Entry 8IZ0 (X-ray diffraction, 2.10 A resolution); this record covers chain A.

# Chain A
Name: Green fluorescent protein
Organism: Aequorea victoria
UniProtKB: P42212 (GFP_AEQVI); aligned to UniProt positions 2-238 over residues 2-238
Amino-acid sequence (243 residues; each row starts with the number of its first residue; note: 2 numbers in that range are skipped by the numbering (no residue carries them; nothing is unmodelled there); numbering starts at 0):
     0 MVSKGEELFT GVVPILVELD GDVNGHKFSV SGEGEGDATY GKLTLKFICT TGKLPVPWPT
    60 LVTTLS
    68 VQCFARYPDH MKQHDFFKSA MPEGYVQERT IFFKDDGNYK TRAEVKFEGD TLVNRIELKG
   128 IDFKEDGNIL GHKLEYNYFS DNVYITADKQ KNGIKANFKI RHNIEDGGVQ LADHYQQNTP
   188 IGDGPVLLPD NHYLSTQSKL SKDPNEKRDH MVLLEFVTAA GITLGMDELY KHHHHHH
Not modelled in the structure: 230-244
Sequence notes: initiating methionine (0); expression tag (1, 239-244); engineered mutation L64 (Phe in P42212), A72 (Ser in P42212), F146 (Asn in P42212), D148 (His in P42212), T153 (Met in P42212), A163 (Val in P42212), G175 (Ser in P42212), K206 (Ala in P42212), L231 (His in P42212); chromophore (65, 65)
Modified / non-standard residues: S65 (chromophore; GYS)
Covalently attached groups: covalent link S65-V68
UniProt features mapped onto this chain:
  - cross-link: S65 (5-imidazolinone (Ser-Gly))

# Overview
Chain A is Green fluorescent protein (Aequorea victoria); the structure, mTurquoise2 W66Y, was determined by
X-ray diffraction, deposited together with 8IYY, 8IYZ, 8IZ1, 8IZ2 and 8IZ3.
